1PBC - chain A; structure by X-ray diffraction, 2.80 A resolution.

== Chain A ==
Molecule: P-hydroxybenzoate hydroxylase
Organism: Pseudomonas fluorescens
Notes: EC 1.14.13.2
UniProtKB: P00438 (PHHY_PSEFL); numbering as in UniProt (aligned over 1-394)
Sequence (394 residues; numbered 1 to 394; the number before each row is that of its first residue):
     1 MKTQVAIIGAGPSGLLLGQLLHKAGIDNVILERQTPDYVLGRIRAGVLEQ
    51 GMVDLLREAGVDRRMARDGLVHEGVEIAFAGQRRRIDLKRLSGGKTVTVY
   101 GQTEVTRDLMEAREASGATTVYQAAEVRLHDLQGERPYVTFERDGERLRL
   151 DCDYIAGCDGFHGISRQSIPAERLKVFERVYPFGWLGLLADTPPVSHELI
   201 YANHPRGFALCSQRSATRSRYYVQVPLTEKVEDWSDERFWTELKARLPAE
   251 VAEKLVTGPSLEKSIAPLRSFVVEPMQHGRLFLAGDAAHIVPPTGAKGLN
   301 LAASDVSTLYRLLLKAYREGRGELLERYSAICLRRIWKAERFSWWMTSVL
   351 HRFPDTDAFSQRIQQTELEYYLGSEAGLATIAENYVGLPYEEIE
Disordered / not traced: 392-394
Differences from the reference sequence: conflict Ser116 (Cys in P00438)
Swiss-Prot annotation at these positions:
  - binding site (FAD): Ser13, Glu32, Arg42 to Val47, Gln102, Asp286, Leu299, Asn300
  - binding site (substrate): Tyr201, Ser212 to Arg214, Tyr222, Pro293
  - site (Important for catalytic activity): Tyr201, Tyr385
Small-molecule neighbours:
  - 2-hydroxy-4-aminobenzoic acid (BHA): Arg44, Ala45, Gly46, Val47, Trp185, Leu199, Tyr201, Leu210, Ser212, Gln213, Arg214, Arg220, Tyr222, Pro293, Thr294, Gly295, Ala296
  - FAD (flavin-adenine dinucleotide): Ile8, Gly9, Ala10, Gly11, Pro12, Ser13, Gly14, Leu31, Glu32, Arg33, Gln34, Val39, Arg42, Arg44, Ala45, Gln102, Val127, Cys158, Asp159, Gly160, His162, Gly163, Ile164, Tyr222, Ala266, Ala284, Gly285, Asp286, Pro293, Ala296, Gly298, Leu299, Ala302

== In short ==
Chain A binds flavin-adenine dinucleotide and 2-hydroxy-4-aminobenzoic acid. From UniProt: 12 FAD-binding
residues and 6 substrate-binding residues.
Chain A is P-hydroxybenzoate hydroxylase (Pseudomonas fluorescens); the structure, Crystal structures of
wild-type P-hydroxybenzoate hydroxylase complexed with 4-aminobenzoate, 2,4-dihydroxybenzoate and
2-hydroxy-4-aminobenzoate and of the try222ala ..., was determined by X-ray diffraction, deposited together
with 1PBB, 1PBD and 1PBF.
